7XZY - chains A and J of the 10 polymer chains in the assembly; structure by electron microscopy, 3.97 A resolution.

== Chain A ==
Protein: Histone H3.1
Source organism: Homo sapiens
UniProtKB: P68431 (H31_HUMAN); residues 1-135 here correspond to UniProt positions 2-136 (UniProt number = residue number + 1)
Chain sequence (139 residues; row label = number of the first residue in the row; numbers below 1 keep their minus sign (Gly-3 is residue -3)):
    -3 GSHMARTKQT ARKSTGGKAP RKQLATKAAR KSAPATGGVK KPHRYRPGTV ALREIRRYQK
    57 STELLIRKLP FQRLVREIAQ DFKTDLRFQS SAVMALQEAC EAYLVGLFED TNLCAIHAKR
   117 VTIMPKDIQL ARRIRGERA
Not modelled in the structure: -3 to 37, 135
Sequence notes: expression tag (-3 to 0)
Swiss-Prot annotation at these positions:
  - modified residue: Arg2 (Asymmetric dimethylarginine), Thr3 (Phosphothreonine), Lys4 (Allysine), Gln5 (5-glutamyl dopamine), Thr6 (Phosphothreonine), Arg8 (Citrulline), Lys9 (N6,N6,N6-trimethyllysine), Ser10 (ADP-ribosylserine), Thr11 (Phosphothreonine), Lys14 (N6-(2-hydroxyisobutyryl)lysine), Arg17 (Asymmetric dimethylarginine), Lys18 (N6-(2-hydroxyisobutyryl)lysine), Lys23 (N6-(2-hydroxyisobutyryl)lysine), Arg26 (Citrulline), Lys27 (N6,N6,N6-trimethyllysine), Ser28 (ADP-ribosylserine), Lys36 (N6,N6,N6-trimethyllysine), Lys37 (N6-methyllysine), Tyr41 (Phosphotyrosine), Lys56 (N6,N6,N6-trimethyllysine) and 8 more in UniProt
  - lipidation: Lys18 (N6-decanoyllysine)

== Chain J ==
Molecule: 193-nt DNA strand
Sequence (193 nucleotides; numbered 1 to 193; the number before each row is that of its first residue):
     1 ATCTATGAAT TTCGGGACAT GCCCGGACAT GCCCTATATC TGACACGTGC CTGGAGACTA
    61 GGGAGTAATC CCCTTGGCGG TTAAAACGCG GGGGACAGCG CGTACGTGCG TTTAAGCGGT
   121 GCTAGAGCTG TCTACGACCA ATTGAGCGGC CTCGGCACCG GATTCTCAGG CCTGGCTCGC
   181 GATAGGGTCC GAT
Not modelled in the structure: 1-14, 180-193

== Chain A / chain J interface ==
Pairs across the interface - 18 pairs, chain A then chain J:
  Arg40(A) - DT107(J)  base contact
  Arg40(A) - DG108(J)  hydrogen bond to the sugar
  Tyr41(A) - DG108(J)  phosphate contact
  Gly44(A) - DG106(J)  phosphate contact
  Gly44(A) - DT107(J)  hydrogen bond to the phosphate
  Thr45(A) - DT107(J)  phosphate contact
  Val46(A) - DT107(J)  hydrogen bond to the phosphate
  Ala47(A) - DT107(J)  hydrogen bond to the phosphate
  Arg49(A) - DC32(J)  phosphate contact
  Arg49(A) - DC33(J)  phosphate contact
  Arg63(A) - DA115(J)  hydrogen bond to the phosphate
  Arg63(A) - DG116(J)  salt bridge to the phosphate
  Lys64(A) - DG116(J)  salt bridge to the phosphate
  Leu65(A) - DA115(J)  phosphate contact
  Leu65(A) - DG116(J)  hydrogen bond to the phosphate
  Pro66(A) - DA115(J)  phosphate contact
  Arg69(A) - DA115(J)  salt bridge to the phosphate
  Arg83(A) - DG125(J)  sugar contact
Also at the interface, not in a pair above, chain A (18 interface residues in all): Arg42, Pro43, Glu50, Lys115, Thr118
Also at the interface, not in a pair above, chain J (13 interface residues in all): DG31, DA97, DC105, DA114, DA124

== Summary ==
18 residues of chain A face 13 of chain J across their interface, with 6 hydrogen bonds and 3 salt bridges.
Polar contacts include Arg40(A)-DG108(J), Gly44(A)-DT107(J) and Val46(A)-DT107(J).
Chain A is Histone H3.1 (Homo sapiens) and chain J is a 193-nt DNA strand; the structure, Cryo-EM structure of
the nucleosome containing 193 base-pair DNA with a p53 target sequence, was determined by electron microscopy
together with 7Y00 from the same study.
